Entry 6OF3 (electron microscopy, 3.00 A resolution); this record covers chains A and E of the 4 polymer chains in the assembly.

# Chain A
Protein: Ribonuclease
Source organism: Chaetomium thermophilum (strain DSM 1495 / CBS 144.50 / IMI 039719)
Reference sequence: G0SGE9 (G0SGE9_CHATD); residues 1-363 here = UniProt positions 1-363
Chain sequence (391 residues; row label = number of the first residue in the row; numbers below 1 keep their minus sign (Met-27 is residue -27)):
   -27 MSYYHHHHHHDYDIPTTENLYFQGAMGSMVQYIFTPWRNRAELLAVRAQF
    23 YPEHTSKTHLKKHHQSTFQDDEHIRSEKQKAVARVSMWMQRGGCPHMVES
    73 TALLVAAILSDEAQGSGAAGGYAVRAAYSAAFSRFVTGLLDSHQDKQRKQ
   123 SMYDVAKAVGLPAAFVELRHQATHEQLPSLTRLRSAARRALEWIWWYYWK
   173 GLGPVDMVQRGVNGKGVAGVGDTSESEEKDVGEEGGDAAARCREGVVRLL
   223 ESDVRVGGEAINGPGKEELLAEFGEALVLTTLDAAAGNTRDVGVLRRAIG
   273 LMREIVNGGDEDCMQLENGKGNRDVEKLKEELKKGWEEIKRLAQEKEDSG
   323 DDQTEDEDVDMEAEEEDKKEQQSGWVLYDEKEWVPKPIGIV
Disordered / not traced: -27 to 0, 29-39, 179-343
Construct notes: initiating methionine (-27); expression tag (-26 to 0)
From the paper describing this entry:
  - conformationally variable residues (order/disorder transition, side-chain flip): Asp117 to Gln122, His142
  - catalytic residues: Arg141, His146
  - catalytic residues: His142 (proposed by the authors, not directly observed)

# Chain E
Protein: CLP1_P domain-containing protein
Source organism: Chaetomium thermophilum (strain DSM 1495 / CBS 144.50 / IMI 039719)
Reference sequence: G0S263 (G0S263_CHATD); residue numbers follow UniProt; this construct covers 110-748
Chain sequence (640 residues; each row starts with the number of its first residue):
   109 MHHSSFQPNNSNFQRKAGGRLVLSTPDVERFVILGNYGVKVHQGEVTIAG
   159 ATLTPIDDVQWVHAPHCHALPVLRTANDTVIELLPCPTAQGLRELARLNP
   209 LFGRLWNETSDTFQIIYTSADAPKRTSLRELASHPAWNKKISELLTSTRR
   259 KPSPILFICGPKSSGKSTFGRLLTNRLMTDRAGHKSRSWKPVMVLDLDPG
   309 QPEFSPPGVVSLTKLRRPNLAPPFCHPGLSFGEKGLDGGNEGMTTVRMHA
   359 IASVTPALDPAHFIACARDLFAYYRRSASQENIPLVVNTPGWIQGTGLDL
   409 LAELIAVLRPTEVLYMSEDGPEETVSALREACASSSTIPFTMLPSQPNSS
   459 GEGGGGGAASWTPATLRSMAMQSYFHLSPFSRDQQGGPGCEWNPTPLTHL
   509 CPWRVRLAGRPDERGVLGIVCYDHQYAPELVSDAINGMVMGLVRIEKKEA
   559 LRGLAVPGDTSLSFTSSTSQGGCDDELDSDSNSSSAPSFTSSSPSHLNST
   609 PLLPLIPNPTGSPLSPQYTSLVGLVLIRGVSLTASNPELHLLTPVPPSVL
   659 HSFRGDELVLVAGKFDAPTWAYVEGLYWKSNSKAAKRVDEEREDEDREES
   709 GGVEEEEEQDEVPWVEMLHGSAGRDVGSRVWRVRRDLGRS
Disordered / not traced: 341-347, 456-467, 489-494, 569-608, 692-717, 728-748
Construct notes: initiating methionine (109)

# Chain A / chain E interface
Contacting residue pairs (10; chain A residue first):
  Arg97(A) - His532(E)
  Ala136(A) - Thr404(E)
  Glu139(A) - Gly403(E)
  Glu139(A) - Thr404(E)  hydrogen bond (side chain-backbone)
  Ser151(A) - Asp531(E)
  Thr153(A) - Asp531(E)
  Thr153(A) - Thr618(E)
  Thr153(A) - Gly619(E)
  Arg154(A) - Ala365(E)
  Arg154(A) - Leu366(E)
Interface residues without a listed pair, chain A (10 interface residues in all): Tyr125, Asp126, Lys129, Ala135
Interface residues without a listed pair, chain E (10 interface residues in all): Gln402, Glu431

# In short
Chain A and chain E each contribute 10 residues to their interface; the contacts include 1 hydrogen bond. The
hydrogen-bonded pair is Glu139(A)-Thr404(E). The paper reports catalytic residues Arg141(A), His146(A) and
His142(A); conformational variability at Asp117(A) and His142(A).
Here chain A is Ribonuclease and chain E is CLP1_P domain-containing protein, both from Chaetomium
thermophilum (strain DSM 1495 / CBS 144.50 / IMI 039719). Entry 6OF3 (Precursor ribosomal RNA processing
complex, State 1) was determined by electron microscopy, deposited together with 6OF2 and 6OF4.
